PDB entry 8ORA | X-ray diffraction, 2.40 A resolution | chain A

== Chain A ==
Molecule: Dopa decarboxylase (Aromatic L-amino acid decarboxylase)
Source organism: Homo sapiens
UniProt: Q53Y41 (Q53Y41_HUMAN); numbering as in UniProt (aligned over 1-480)
Sequence (480 residues; each row starts with the number of its first residue):
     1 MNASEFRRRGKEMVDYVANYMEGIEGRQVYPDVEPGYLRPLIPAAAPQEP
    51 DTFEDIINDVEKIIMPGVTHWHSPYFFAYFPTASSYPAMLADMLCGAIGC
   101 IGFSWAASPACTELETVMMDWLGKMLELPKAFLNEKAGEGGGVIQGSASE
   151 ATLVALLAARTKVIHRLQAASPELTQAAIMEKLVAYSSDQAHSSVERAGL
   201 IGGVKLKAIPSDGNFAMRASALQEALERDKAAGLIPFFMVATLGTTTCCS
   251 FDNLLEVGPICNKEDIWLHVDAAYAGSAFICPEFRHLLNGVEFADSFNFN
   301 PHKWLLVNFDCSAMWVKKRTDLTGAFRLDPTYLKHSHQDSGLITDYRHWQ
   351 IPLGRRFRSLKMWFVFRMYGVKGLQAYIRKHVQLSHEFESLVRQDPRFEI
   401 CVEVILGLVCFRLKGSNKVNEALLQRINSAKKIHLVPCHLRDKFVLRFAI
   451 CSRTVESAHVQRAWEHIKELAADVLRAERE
Ligand contacts:
  - pyridoxal phosphate (PLP): F80, S147, A148, S149, H192, S194, T242, G244, T246, D271, A273, N300, H302, K303, L353, G354
  - pyridoxal phosphate / W5I: W71, Y79, F80, P81, T82, I101, F103, S147, A148, S149, H192, S194, T242, G244, T246, D271, A273, N300, H302, K303, F309, Y332, L333, L353, G354, R447
  - W5I (methyl (2R)-2-azanyl-3-[3,4-bis(oxidanyl)phenyl]propanoate): W71, Y79, F80, P81, T82, I101, F103, H192, T246, H302, K303, F309, Y332, L333, L353, G354, R447
Reported in the primary citation:
  - conformationally variable residues (order/disorder transition): E34 to G36, E135 to E139, R327 to G341, R347, L353, H434 to V436
  - catalytic residues: Y332
  - interface residues: E34, H192, S193, T331, Y332, H337, H439

== Overview ==
Ligands of chain A: pyridoxal phosphate, compound W5I and pyridoxal phosphate / W5I. The paper reports the
catalytic residue Y332; interface residues E34, H192 and S193 among others.
Chain A is Dopa decarboxylase (Aromatic L-amino acid decarboxylase) (Homo sapiens); the structure, Human holo
aromatic L-amino acid decarboxylase (AADC) external aldimine with L-Dopa methylester, was determined by X-ray
diffraction, deposited together with 8OR9.
